8G69 - chain A; structure by X-ray diffraction, 1.53 A resolution.

== Chain A ==
Name: Tyrosine-protein phosphatase non-receptor type 1
Source organism: Homo sapiens
Notes: EC 3.1.3.48
UniProt: P18031 (PTN1_HUMAN); residue numbers follow UniProt; this construct covers 1-298
Amino-acid sequence (298 residues; row label = number of the first residue in the row):
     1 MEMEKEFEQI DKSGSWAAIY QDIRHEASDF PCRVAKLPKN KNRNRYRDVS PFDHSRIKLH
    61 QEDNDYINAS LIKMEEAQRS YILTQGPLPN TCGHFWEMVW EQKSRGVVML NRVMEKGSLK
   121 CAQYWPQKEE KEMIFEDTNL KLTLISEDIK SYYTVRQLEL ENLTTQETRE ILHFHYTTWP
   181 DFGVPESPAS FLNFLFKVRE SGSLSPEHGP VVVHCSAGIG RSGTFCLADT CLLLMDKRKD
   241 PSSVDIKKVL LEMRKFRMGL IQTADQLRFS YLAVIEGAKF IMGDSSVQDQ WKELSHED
Curated features (UniProtKB/Swiss-Prot):
  - active site: C215 (Phosphocysteine intermediate)
  - binding site (substrate): D181, C215 to R221, Q262
  - modified residue: M1 (N-acetylmethionine), Y20 (Phosphotyrosine), S50 (Phosphoserine), Y66 (Phosphotyrosine), C215 (Cysteine persulfide), S242 (Phosphoserine), S243 (Phosphoserine)
  - cross-link: C215 to S216 (N,N-(cysteine-1,S-diyl)serine (Cys-Ser))
  - mutagenesis: S50 (S50A/D: No phosphorylation), D181 (D181A: Substrate-trapping mutant), C215 (C215S: Catalytically inactive mutant; abolishes sulfhydration)

== Overview ==
UniProt lists active-site residue C215, 9 substrate-binding residues and 3 mutagenesis sites.
Chain A is Tyrosine-protein phosphatase non-receptor type 1 (Homo sapiens); the structure, Wildtype PTP1b in
complex with DES5743, was determined by X-ray diffraction together with 8G65, 8G67, 8G68 and 8G6A from the
same study.
